8DW7 - chains A and B of the 3 polymer chains in the assembly; structure by X-ray diffraction, 1.96 A resolution.

== Chain A ==
Molecule: Adenine DNA glycosylase
Organism: Geobacillus stearothermophilus
Notes: EC 3.2.2.31
Reference sequence: P83847 (MUTY_GEOSE); numbering as in UniProt (aligned over 1-365)
Sequence (365 residues; numbered 1 to 365; the number before each row is that of its first residue):
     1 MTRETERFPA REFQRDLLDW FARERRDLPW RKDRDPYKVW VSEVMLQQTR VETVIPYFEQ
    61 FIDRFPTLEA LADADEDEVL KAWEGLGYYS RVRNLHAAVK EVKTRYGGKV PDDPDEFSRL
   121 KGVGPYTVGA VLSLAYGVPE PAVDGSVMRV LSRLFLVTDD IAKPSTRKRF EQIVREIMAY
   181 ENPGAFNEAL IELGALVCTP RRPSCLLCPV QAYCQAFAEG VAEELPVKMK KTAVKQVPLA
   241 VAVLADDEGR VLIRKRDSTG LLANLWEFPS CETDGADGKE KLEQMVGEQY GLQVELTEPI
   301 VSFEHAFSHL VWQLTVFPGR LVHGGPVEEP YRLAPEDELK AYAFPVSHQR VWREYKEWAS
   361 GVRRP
Not modelled in the structure: 1-4, 249, 274-275, 360-365
Construct notes: engineered mutation Ser-146 (Asn in P83847)
Ion coordination: Ca2+ site 1: Ser-118, Val-123 (shared with 1 residue of chain D); Ca2+ site 2: Glu-181 (shared with 2 residues of chain D); 4Fe-4S cluster Fe: Cys-198, Cys-205, Cys-208, Cys-214
Residues lining bound ligands: 4Fe-4S cluster (SF4): Arg-153, Leu-154, Leu-193, Val-197, Cys-198, Pro-203, Ser-204, Cys-205, Cys-208, Val-210, Gln-211, Cys-214, Phe-217, Ala-222
Swiss-Prot annotation at these positions:
  - active site: Glu-43 (Proton donor/acceptor)
  - binding site (DNA): Trp-30, Arg-31, Gln-48, Thr-49, Leu-86 to Tyr-88, Tyr-126, Glu-188, Ser-308
  - binding site ([4Fe-4S] cluster): Cys-198, Cys-205, Cys-208, Cys-214
  - site: Asp-144 (Transition state stabilizer)
  - mutagenesis: Glu-43 (E43Q: Loss of catalytic activity), Asp-144 (D144N: Loss of catalytic activity)
What the authors report for this chain:
  - binding site for the 11-nt DNA strand: Asp-144
  - catalytic residues: Glu-43, Asp-144
  - mutagenesis - N146S (3-fold): decreased catalytic activity on AP-site product
  - mutagenesis - N146S (92-fold): decreased catalytic activity on purine
  - mutagenesis - N146S (180-fold): decreased catalytic activity on adenine excision across OG

== Chain B ==
Molecule: 11-nt DNA strand
Sequence (11 nucleotides; each row starts with the number of its first residue):
     1 AAGACGTGGA C
Modified residues: 8OG (8-oxo-2'-deoxy-guanosine-5'-monophosphate) at position 6

== How chain A and chain B interact ==
Pairs across the interface (31; chain A residue first):
  Gln-48(A) / 8OG_6(B)  hydrogen bond to the base
  Thr-49(A) / 8OG_6(B)  hydrogen bond to the base
  Arg-50(A) / DG9(B)  hydrogen bond to the base
  Arg-50(A) / DA10(B)  hydrogen bond to the sugar
  Glu-52(A) / DG9(B)  phosphate contact
  Glu-52(A) / DA10(B)  phosphate contact
  Thr-53(A) / DG9(B)  sugar contact
  Gly-85(A) / DT7(B)  sugar contact
  Leu-86(A) / 8OG_6(B)  hydrogen bond to the base
  Gly-87(A) / 8OG_6(B)  sugar contact
  Gly-87(A) / DT7(B)  sugar contact
  Tyr-88(A) / DC5(B)  hydrogen bond to the base
  Tyr-88(A) / 8OG_6(B)  stacking on the base
  Tyr-89(A) / 8OG_6(B)  hydrogen bond to the phosphate
  Tyr-89(A) / DT7(B)  hydrogen bond to the phosphate
  Gly-260(A) / DC5(B)  phosphate contact
  Leu-261(A) / DC5(B)  hydrogen bond to the phosphate
  Leu-261(A) / 8OG_6(B)  phosphate contact
  Leu-262(A) / 8OG_6(B)  hydrogen bond to the phosphate
  His-305(A) / DT7(B)  salt bridge to the phosphate
  Ala-306(A) / DT7(B)  base contact
  Phe-307(A) / 8OG_6(B)  base contact
  Phe-307(A) / DT7(B)  base contact
  Ser-308(A) / DC5(B)  base contact
  Ser-308(A) / 8OG_6(B)  hydrogen bond to the base
  Ser-308(A) / DT7(B)  base contact
  His-309(A) / DA4(B)  sugar contact
  His-309(A) / DC5(B)  salt bridge to the phosphate
  Pro-345(A) / DT7(B)  phosphate contact
  Val-346(A) / DT7(B)  hydrogen bond to the phosphate
  Val-346(A) / DG8(B)  phosphate contact
Also at the interface, not in a pair above, chain A (23 interface residues in all): Ser-90, Arg-91, Ser-347

== Overview ==
Chain A and chain B form an interface of 23 and 7 residues respectively, with 12 hydrogen bonds, 2 salt
bridges and 1 aromatic stacking contact. Among the polar pairs are Gln-48(A)/8OG_6(B), Thr-49(A)/8OG_6(B) and
Arg-50(A)/DG9(B). The paper reports catalytic residues Glu-43(A) and Asp-144(A); N146S of chain A reduces
catalytic activity on AP-site product.
Chain A is Adenine DNA glycosylase (Geobacillus stearothermophilus) and chain B is an 11-nt DNA strand; the
structure, DNA glycosylase MutY variant N146S in complex with DNA containing the transition state analog 1N
paired ..., was determined by X-ray diffraction (same publication as 8DVP, 8DVY, 8DW0 and 8DW4).
